5YTB - chains B and C of the 3 polymer chains in the assembly; structure by X-ray diffraction, 2.30 A resolution.

[Chain B]
Name: Ran-specific GTPase-activating protein 1
Source organism: Saccharomyces cerevisiae (strain ATCC 204508 / S288c)
UniProtKB: P41920 (YRB1_YEAST); numbering as in UniProt (aligned over 62-200)
Sequence (139 residues; numbered 62 to 200; the number before each row is that of its first residue):
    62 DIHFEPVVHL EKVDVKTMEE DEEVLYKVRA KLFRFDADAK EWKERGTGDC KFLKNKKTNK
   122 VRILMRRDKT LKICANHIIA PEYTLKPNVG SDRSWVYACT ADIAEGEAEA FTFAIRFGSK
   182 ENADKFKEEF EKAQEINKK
Unresolved in the structure: 62-79

[Chain C]
Name: Exportin-1
Source organism: Saccharomyces cerevisiae
UniProtKB: P30822 (XPO1_YEAST); numbering as in UniProt; present here: 1-376, 414-1052
Sequence (1017 residues; row label = number of the first residue in the row; note: 37 numbers in that range are skipped by the numbering (no residue carries them; nothing is unmodelled there); numbers below 1 keep their minus sign (Gly-1 is residue -1)):
    -1 GAMEGILDFS NDLDIALLDQ VVSTFYQGSG VQQKQAQEIL TKFQDNPDAW QKADQILQFS
    59 TNPQSKFIAL SILDKLITRK WKLLPNDHRI GIRNFVVGMI ISMCQDDEVF KTQKNLINKS
   119 DLTLVQILKQ EWPQNWPEFI PELIGSSSSS VNVCENNMIV LKLLSEEVFD FSAEQMTQAK
   179 ALHLKNSMSK EFEQIFKLCF QVLEQGSSSS LIVATLESLL RYLHWIPYRY IYETNILELL
   239 STKFMTSPDT RAITLKCLTE VSNLKIPQDN DLIKRQTVLF FQNTLQQIAT SVMPVTADLK
   299 ATYANANGND QSFLQDLAMF LTTYLARNRA LLESDESLRE LLLNAHQYLI QLSKIEEREL
   359 FKTTLDYWHN LVADLFYE
   414 PLKKHIYEEI CSQLRLVIIE NMVRPEEVLV VENDEGEIVR EFVKESDTIQ LYKSEREVLV
   474 YLTHLNVIDT EEIMISKLAR QIDGSEWSWH NINTLSWAIG SISGTMSEDT EKRFVVTVIK
   534 DLLGLCEQKR GKDNKAVVAS DIMYVVGQYP RFLKAHWNFL RTVILKLFEF MHETHEGVQD
   594 MACDTFIKIV QKCKYHFVIQ QPRESEPFIQ TIIRDIQKTT ADLQPQQVHT FYKACGIIIS
   654 EERSVAERNR LLSDLMQLPN MAWDTIVEQS TANPTLLLDS ETVKIIANII KTNVAVCTSM
   714 GADFYPQLGH IYYNMLQLYR AVSSMISAQV AAEGLIATKT PKVRGLRTIK KEILKLVETY
   774 ISKARNLDDV VKVLVEPLLN AVLEDYMNNV PDARDAEVLN CMTTVVEKVG HMIPQGVILI
   834 LQSVFECTLD MINKDFTEYP EHRVEFYKLL KVINEKSFAA FLELPPAAFK LFVDAICWAF
   894 KHNNRDVEVN GLQIALDLVK NIERMGNVPF ANEFHKNYFF IFVSETFFVL TDSDHKSGFS
   954 KQALLLMKLI SLVYDNKISV PLYQEAEVPQ GTSNQVYLSQ YLANMLSNAF PHLTSEQIAS
  1014 FLSALTKQCK DLVVFKGTLR DFLVQIKEVG GDPTDYLFA
Sequence notes: expression tag (-1 to 0); engineered mutation Gly537 (Asp in P30822), Cys539 (Thr in P30822), Glu540 (Val in P30822), Gln541 (Lys in P30822)

[Interface between chain B and chain C]
Pairs across the interface (9):
  Arg90(B) with Phe455(C)
  Lys130(B) with Asp447(C), salt bridge
  Val150(B) with Ile749(C), hydrophobic; Thr753(C); Pro754(C)
  Gly151(B) with Lys752(C); Pro754(C); Arg757(C), hydrogen bond (backbone-side chain)
  Asp153(B) with Pro754(C)
Other interface residues (no listed pair), chain B (7 interface residues in all): Lys88, Ser152
Other interface residues (no listed pair), chain C (10 interface residues in all): Glu448, Lys697, Glu746

[Summary]
The interface between chain B and chain C involves 7 residues on one side and 10 on the other, with 1 hydrogen
bond and 1 salt bridge. Polar contacts include Lys130(B)-Asp447(C) and Gly151(B)-Arg757(C).
Chain B is Ran-specific GTPase-activating protein 1 (Saccharomyces cerevisiae (strain ATCC 204508 / S288c))
and chain C is Exportin-1 (Saccharomyces cerevisiae); the structure, RanY197A in complex with RanBP1-CRM1, was
determined by X-ray diffraction.
